7PFC - chains I and K of the 19 polymer chains in the assembly; structure by electron microscopy, 6.40 A resolution (low resolution: residue-level contacts below are approximate; hydrogen-bond / salt-bridge calls are withheld).

Chain I:
Molecule: 788-nt DNA strand
Organism: synthetic construct
Sequence (788 nucleotides; numbered 1 to 787 plus 218 insertion-coded residues; 217 numbers in that range are skipped by the numbering (no residue carries them; nothing is unmodelled there); the number before each row is that of its first residue; a row labelled like 187A-187Z holds insertion residues (187A, then the next letters in order)):
     1 ATCGTCTCGCGCACTGGCCGCCATACTGGAGAATCCCGGTGCCGAGGCCG
    51 CTCAATTGGTCGTAGACAGCTCTAGCACCGCTTAAACGCACGTACGCGCT
   101 GTCCCCCGCGTTTTAACCGCCAAGGGGATTACTCCCTAGTCTCCAGGCAC
   151 GTGTCAGATATATACATCCTGTCATGTAAGTATTAAG
187A-187Z GTAACCCAGTACTGTCTCGCGCACTG
188A-188Z GCCGCCATACTGGAGAATCCCGGTGC
189A-189Z CGAGGCCGCTCAATTGGTCGTAGACA
190A-190Z GCTCTAGCACCGCTTAAACGCACGTA
191A-191Z CGCGCTGTCCCCCGCGTTTTAACCGC
192A-192Z CAAGGGGATTACTCCCTAGTCTCCAG
193A-193Z GCACGTGTCAGATATATACATCCTGT
194A-194Z CATGTAAGTATTAAGGTAACCCAGTA
195A-195J CTGTCTCGCG
   405 CACTGGCCGCCATACTGGAGAATCCCGGTGCCGAGGCCGCTCAATTGGTC
   455 GTAGACAGCTCTAGCACCGCTTAAACGCACGTACGCGCTGTCCCCCGCGT
   505 TTTAACCGCCAAGGGGATTACTCCCTAGTCTCCAGGCACGTGTCAGATAT
   555 ATACATCCTGTCATGTAAGTAATAAGGTAACCCAGTACTGTCTCGCGCAC
   605 TGGCCGCCATACTGGAGAATCCCGGTGCCGAGGCCGCTCAATTGGTCGTA
   655 GACAGCTCTAGCACCGCTTAAACGCACGTACGCGCTGTCCCCCGCGTTTT
   705 AACCGCCAAGGGGATTACTCCCTAGTCTCCAGGCACGTGTCAGATATATA
   755 CATCCTGTCATGTAAGTATTAAGGTAACCCGAT
Unresolved in the structure: 1-15, 187A-187Z, 188A-188Z, 189A-189Z, 190A-190Z, 191A-191Z, 192A-192Z, 193A-193Z, 194A-194Z, 195A-195J, 577-787

Chain K:
Molecule: Histone H3.2
Organism: Homo sapiens
Reference sequence: Q71DI3 (H32_HUMAN); residues 0-135 here correspond to UniProt positions 1-136 (UniProt number = residue number + 1)
Sequence (136 residues; numbered 0 to 135; the number before each row is that of its first residue; numbering starts at 0):
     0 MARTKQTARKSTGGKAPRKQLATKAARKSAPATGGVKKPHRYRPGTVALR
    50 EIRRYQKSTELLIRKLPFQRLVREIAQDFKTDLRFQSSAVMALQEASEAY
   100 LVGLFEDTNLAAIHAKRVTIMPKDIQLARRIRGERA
Unresolved in the structure: 0-36, 134-135
Sequence notes: engineered mutation Ala-110 (Cys111 in Q71DI3)
UniProt features mapped onto this chain:
  - modified residue: Arg-2 (Asymmetric dimethylarginine), Thr-3 (Phosphothreonine), Lys-4 (Allysine), Gln-5 (5-glutamyl dopamine), Thr-6 (Phosphothreonine), Arg-8 (Citrulline), Lys-9 (N6,N6,N6-trimethyllysine), Ser-10 (ADP-ribosylserine), Thr-11 (Phosphothreonine), Lys-14 (N6-(2-hydroxyisobutyryl)lysine), Arg-17 (Asymmetric dimethylarginine), Lys-18 (N6-(2-hydroxyisobutyryl)lysine), Lys-23 (N6-(2-hydroxyisobutyryl)lysine), Arg-26 (Citrulline), Lys-27 (N6,N6,N6-trimethyllysine), Ser-28 (ADP-ribosylserine), Lys-36 (N6,N6,N6-trimethyllysine), Lys-37 (N6-methyllysine), Tyr-41 (Phosphotyrosine), Lys-56 (N6,N6,N6-trimethyllysine) and 8 more in UniProt
  - lipidation: Lys-18 (N6-decanoyllysine)

Interface between chain I and chain K:
Residue-residue contacts (30; chain I residue first):
  DT427(I) / Tyr-41(K)
  DT427(I) / Arg-49(K)
  DC428(I) / Arg-49(K)
  DC428(I) / Arg-52(K)
  DC428(I) / Arg-53(K)
  DG491(I) / Lys-115(K)
  DG501(I) / Arg-40(K)
  DG501(I) / Gly-44(K)
  DG501(I) / Ala-47(K)
  DC502(I) / Arg-40(K)
  DC502(I) / Pro-43(K)
  DC502(I) / Gly-44(K)
  DC502(I) / Thr-45(K)
  DC502(I) / Val-46(K)
  DC502(I) / Ala-47(K)
  DC502(I) / Glu-50(K)
  DG503(I) / Arg-40(K)
  DG503(I) / Tyr-41(K)
  DG503(I) / Val-46(K)
  DT504(I) / Pro-38(K)
  DT504(I) / His-39(K)
  DC510(I) / Arg-63(K)
  DC510(I) / Leu-65(K)
  DC510(I) / Arg-69(K)
  DC511(I) / Arg-63(K)
  DC511(I) / Lys-64(K)
  DC511(I) / Leu-65(K)
  DG519(I) / Arg-83(K)
  DG520(I) / Asp-81(K)
  DG520(I) / Arg-83(K)
Also at the interface, not in a pair above, chain I (12 interface residues in all): DC492
Also at the interface, not in a pair above, chain K (21 interface residues in all): Arg-42

Summary:
The interface between chain I and chain K involves 12 residues on one side and 21 on the other.
Chain I is a 788-nt DNA strand (synthetic construct) and chain K is Histone H3.2 (Homo sapiens); the
structure, Nucleosome stack of the 4x197 nucleosome array containing H1, was determined by electron microscopy
together with 7PET, 7PEU, 7PEV, 7PEW, 7PEX, 7PEY and 16 further entries from the same study.
